PDB entry 8BHY | electron microscopy, 5.33 A resolution (low resolution: residue-level contacts below are approximate; hydrogen-bond / salt-bridge calls are withheld) | chains A and e of the 20 polymer chains in the assembly

== Chain A ==
Name: DNA-dependent protein kinase catalytic subunit
Source organism: Homo sapiens
Notes: EC 2.7.11.1
UniProt: P78527 (PRKDC_HUMAN); residue numbers follow UniProt; this construct covers 1-4128
Chain sequence (4128 residues; row label = number of the first residue in the row):
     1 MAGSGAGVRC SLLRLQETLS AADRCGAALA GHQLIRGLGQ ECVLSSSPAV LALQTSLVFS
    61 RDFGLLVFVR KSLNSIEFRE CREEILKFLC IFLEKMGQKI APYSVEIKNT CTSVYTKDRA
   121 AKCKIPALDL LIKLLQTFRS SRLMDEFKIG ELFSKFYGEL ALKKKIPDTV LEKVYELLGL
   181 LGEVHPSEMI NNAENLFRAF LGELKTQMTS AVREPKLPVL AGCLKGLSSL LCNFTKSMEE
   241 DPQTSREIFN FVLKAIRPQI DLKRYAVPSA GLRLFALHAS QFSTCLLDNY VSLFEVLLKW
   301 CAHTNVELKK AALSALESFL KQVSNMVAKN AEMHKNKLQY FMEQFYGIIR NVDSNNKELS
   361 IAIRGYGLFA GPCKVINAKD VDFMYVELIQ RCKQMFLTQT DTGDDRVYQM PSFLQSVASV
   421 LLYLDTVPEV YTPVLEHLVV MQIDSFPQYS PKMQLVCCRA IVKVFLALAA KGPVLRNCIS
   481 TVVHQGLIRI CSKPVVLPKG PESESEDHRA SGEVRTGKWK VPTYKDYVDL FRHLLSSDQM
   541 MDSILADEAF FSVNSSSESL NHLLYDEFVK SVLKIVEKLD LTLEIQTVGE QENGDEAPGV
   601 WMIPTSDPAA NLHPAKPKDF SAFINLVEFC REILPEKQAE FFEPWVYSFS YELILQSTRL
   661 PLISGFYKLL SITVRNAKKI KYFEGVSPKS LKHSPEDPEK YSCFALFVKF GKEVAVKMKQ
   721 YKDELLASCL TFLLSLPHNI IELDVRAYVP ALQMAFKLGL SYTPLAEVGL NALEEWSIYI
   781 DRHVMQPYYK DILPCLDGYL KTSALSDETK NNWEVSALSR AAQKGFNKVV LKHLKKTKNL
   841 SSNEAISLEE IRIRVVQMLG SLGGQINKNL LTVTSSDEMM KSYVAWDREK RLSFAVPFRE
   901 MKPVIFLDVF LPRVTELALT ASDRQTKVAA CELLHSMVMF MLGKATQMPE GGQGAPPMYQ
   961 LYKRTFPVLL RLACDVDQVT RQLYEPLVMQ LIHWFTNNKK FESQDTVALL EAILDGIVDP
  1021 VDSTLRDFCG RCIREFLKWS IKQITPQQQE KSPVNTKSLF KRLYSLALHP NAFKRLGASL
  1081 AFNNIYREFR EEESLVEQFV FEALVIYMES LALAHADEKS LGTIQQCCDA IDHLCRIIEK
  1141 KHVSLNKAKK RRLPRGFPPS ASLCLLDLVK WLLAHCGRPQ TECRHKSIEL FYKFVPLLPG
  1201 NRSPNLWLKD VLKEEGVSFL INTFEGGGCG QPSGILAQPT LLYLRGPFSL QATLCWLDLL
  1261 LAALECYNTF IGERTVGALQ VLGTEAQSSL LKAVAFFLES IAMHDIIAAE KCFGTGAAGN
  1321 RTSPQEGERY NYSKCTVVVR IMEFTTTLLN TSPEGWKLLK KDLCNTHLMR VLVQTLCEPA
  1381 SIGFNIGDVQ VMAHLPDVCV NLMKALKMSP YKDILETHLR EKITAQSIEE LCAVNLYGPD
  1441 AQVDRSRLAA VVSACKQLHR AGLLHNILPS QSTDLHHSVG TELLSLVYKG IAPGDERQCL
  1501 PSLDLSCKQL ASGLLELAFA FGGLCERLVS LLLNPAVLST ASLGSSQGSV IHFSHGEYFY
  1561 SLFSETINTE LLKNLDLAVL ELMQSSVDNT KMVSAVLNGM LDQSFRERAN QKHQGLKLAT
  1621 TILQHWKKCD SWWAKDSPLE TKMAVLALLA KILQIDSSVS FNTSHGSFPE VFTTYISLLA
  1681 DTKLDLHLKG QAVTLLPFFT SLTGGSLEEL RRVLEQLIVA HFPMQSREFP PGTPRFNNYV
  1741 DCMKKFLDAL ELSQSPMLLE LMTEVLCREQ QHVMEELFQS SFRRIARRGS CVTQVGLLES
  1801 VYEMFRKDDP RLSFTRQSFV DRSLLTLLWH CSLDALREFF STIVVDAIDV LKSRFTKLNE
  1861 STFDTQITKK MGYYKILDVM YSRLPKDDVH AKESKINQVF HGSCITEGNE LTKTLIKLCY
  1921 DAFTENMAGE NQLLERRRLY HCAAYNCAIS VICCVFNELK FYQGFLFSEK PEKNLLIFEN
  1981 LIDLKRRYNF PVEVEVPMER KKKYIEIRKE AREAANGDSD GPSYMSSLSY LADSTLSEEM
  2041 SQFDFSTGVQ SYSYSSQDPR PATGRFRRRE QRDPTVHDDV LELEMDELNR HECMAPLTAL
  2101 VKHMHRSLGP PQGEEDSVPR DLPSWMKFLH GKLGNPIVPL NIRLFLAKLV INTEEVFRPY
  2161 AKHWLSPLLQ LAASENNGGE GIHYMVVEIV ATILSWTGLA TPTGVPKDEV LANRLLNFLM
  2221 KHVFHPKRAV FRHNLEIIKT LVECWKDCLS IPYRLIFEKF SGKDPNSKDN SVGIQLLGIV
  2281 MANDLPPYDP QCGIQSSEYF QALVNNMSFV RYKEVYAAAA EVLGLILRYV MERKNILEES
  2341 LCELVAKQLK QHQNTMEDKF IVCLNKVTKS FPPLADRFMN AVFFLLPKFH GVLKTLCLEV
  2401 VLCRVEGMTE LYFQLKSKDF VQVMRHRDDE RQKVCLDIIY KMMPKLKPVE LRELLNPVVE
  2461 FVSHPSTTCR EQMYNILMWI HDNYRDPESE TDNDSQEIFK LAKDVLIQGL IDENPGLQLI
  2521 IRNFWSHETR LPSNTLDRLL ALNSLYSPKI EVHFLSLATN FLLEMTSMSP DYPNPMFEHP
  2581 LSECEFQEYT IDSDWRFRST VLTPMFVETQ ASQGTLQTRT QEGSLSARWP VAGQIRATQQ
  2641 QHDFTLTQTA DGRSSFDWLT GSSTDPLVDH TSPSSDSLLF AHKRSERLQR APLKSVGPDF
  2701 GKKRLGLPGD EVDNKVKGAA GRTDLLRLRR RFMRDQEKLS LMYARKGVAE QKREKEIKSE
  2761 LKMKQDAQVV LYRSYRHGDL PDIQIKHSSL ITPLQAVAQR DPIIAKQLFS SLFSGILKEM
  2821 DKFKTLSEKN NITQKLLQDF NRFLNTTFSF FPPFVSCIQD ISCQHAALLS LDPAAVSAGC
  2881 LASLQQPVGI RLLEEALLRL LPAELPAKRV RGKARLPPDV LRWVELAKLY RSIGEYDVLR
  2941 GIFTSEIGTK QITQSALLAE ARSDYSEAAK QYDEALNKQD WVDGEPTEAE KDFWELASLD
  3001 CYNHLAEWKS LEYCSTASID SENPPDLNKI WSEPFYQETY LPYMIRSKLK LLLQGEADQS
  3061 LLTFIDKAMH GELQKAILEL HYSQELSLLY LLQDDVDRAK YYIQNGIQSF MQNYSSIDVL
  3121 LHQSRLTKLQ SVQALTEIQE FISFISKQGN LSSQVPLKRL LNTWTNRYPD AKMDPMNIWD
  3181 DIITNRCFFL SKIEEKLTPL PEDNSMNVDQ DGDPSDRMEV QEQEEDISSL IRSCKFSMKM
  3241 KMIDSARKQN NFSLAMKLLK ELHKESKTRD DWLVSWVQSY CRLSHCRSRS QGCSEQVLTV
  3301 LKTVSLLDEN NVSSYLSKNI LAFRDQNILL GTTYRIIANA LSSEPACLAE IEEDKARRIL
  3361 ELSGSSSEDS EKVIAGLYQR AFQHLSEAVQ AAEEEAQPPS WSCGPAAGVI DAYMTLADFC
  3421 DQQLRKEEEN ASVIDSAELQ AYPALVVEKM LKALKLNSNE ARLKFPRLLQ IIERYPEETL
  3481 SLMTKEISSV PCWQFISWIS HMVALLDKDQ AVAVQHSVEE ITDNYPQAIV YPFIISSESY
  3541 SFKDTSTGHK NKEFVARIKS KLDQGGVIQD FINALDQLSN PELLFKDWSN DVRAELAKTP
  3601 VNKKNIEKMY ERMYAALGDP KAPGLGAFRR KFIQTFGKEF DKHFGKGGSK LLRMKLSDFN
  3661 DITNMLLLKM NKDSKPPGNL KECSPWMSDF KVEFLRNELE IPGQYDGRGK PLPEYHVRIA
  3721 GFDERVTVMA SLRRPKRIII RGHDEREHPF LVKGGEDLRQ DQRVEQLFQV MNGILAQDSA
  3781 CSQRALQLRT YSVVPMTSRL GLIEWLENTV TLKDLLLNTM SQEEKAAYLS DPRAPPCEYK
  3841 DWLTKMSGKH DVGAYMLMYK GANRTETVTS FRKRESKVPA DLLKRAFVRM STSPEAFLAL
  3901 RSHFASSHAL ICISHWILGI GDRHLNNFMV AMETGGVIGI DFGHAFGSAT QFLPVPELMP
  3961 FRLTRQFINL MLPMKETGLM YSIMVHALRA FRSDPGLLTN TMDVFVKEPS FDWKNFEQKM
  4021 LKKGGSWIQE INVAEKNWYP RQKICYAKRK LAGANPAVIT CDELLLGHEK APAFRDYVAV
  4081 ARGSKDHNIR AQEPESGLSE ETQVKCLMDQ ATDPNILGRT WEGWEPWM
Disordered / not traced: 1-9, 254-258, 350-355, 400-404, 499-518, 548-558, 587-609, 686-696, 804-825, 841-846, 871-880, 1241-1248, 1314-1321, 1493-1501, 1540-1551, 1700-1706, 1807-1814, 1853-1861, 1886-1908, 1927-1933, 1964-2032, 2050-2089, 2109-2119, 2177-2178, 2487-2490, 2604-2720, 2902-2915, 3023-3028, 3198-3225, 3365-3367, 3396-3406, 3430-3440, 3540-3544, 3598-3600, 3648-3656, 3844-3850, 4016-4037
Swiss-Prot annotation at these positions:
  - region: Leu-1503 to Leu-1538 (Interaction with C1D), Glu-2737 to Gln-2765 (May split the end of the DNA molecule, with the two strands separating around the region), Val-3728 to Arg-3734 (G-loop), Gly-3919 to Asn-3927 (Catalytic loop), Gly-3939 to Thr-3964 (Activation loop)
  - site: Asp-2020, Gly-2021 (Cleavage)
  - modified residue: Lys-117 (N6-acetyllysine), Ser-511 (Phosphoserine), Ser-687 (Phosphoserine), Lys-828 (N6-acetyllysine), Ser-841 (Phosphoserine), Ser-893 (Phosphoserine), Ser-1065 (Phosphoserine), Lys-1209 (N6-acetyllysine), Lys-1970 (N6-acetyllysine), Ser-2056 (Phosphoserine), Lys-2259 (N6-acetyllysine), Thr-2535 (Phosphothreonine), Thr-2609 (Phosphothreonine), Ser-2612 (Phosphoserine), Thr-2638 (Phosphothreonine), Thr-2647 (Phosphothreonine), Ser-2789 (Phosphoserine), Ser-3205 (Phosphoserine), Lys-3241 (N6-acetyllysine), Lys-3260 (N6-acetyllysine) and 6 more in UniProt
  - natural variant: Lys-263 (K263N: In a lung adenocarcinoma sample), Gly-500 (G500S: In a metastatic melanoma sample), Arg-1136 (R1136H: In a colorectal adenocarcinoma sample), Arg-1447 (R1447M: In a lung squamous cell carcinoma sample), Ala-1680 (A1680V: In a metastatic melanoma sample), Ser-2810 (S2810N: In a metastatic melanoma sample), Gly-2941 (G2941A: In a lung neuroendocrine carcinoma sample), Leu-3062 (L3062R: In IMD26), Ala-3574 (A3574V: In IMD26)
  - mutagenesis: Leu-1510 (L1510P: Loss of interaction with C1D), Glu-1516 to Leu-1517 (Loss of interaction with C1D), Thr-2609 (T2609A: Leads to radiation sensitivity and impaired DSB joining. Gives rise to reduced phosphorylation; when associated with A-2612), Ser-2612 (S2612A: Reduced phosphorylation; when associated with A-2609), Thr-2638 (T2638A: Alleviates phosphorylation, leaves a fully active enzyme with compromised cellular resistance to ionizing radiation without affecting DNA end joining; when associated with A-2647), Thr-2647 (T2647A: Alleviates phosphorylation, leaves a fully active enzyme with compromised cellular resistance to ionizing radiation without affecting DNA end joining; when associated with A-2638)

== Chain e ==
Molecule: 27-nt DNA strand
Sequence (27 nucleotides; row label = number of the first residue in the row):
    18 GCTAATAAAC TAAAAACTAT TATTATG

== Interface between chain A and chain e ==
Pairs across the interface (15; chain A residue first):
  Lys-164(A) with DA29(e)
  Lys-165(A) with DA30(e); DA31(e)
  Lys-263(A) with DA39(e); DT40(e); DT41(e)
  Arg-264(A) with DT40(e); DT41(e)
  Arg-2228(A) with DG44(e)
  Lys-2738(A) with DT43(e); DG44(e)
  Leu-2741(A) with DG44(e)
  Met-2742(A) with DT43(e); DG44(e)
  Arg-2745(A) with DG44(e)
Other interface residues (no listed pair), chain e (9 interface residues in all): DA42

== Summary ==
Chain A and chain e each contribute 9 residues to their interface. UniProt lists 7 mutagenesis sites on chain
A.
Chain A is DNA-dependent protein kinase catalytic subunit (Homo sapiens) and chain e is a 27-nt DNA strand;
the structure, DNA-PK Ku80 mediated dimer bound to PAXX and XLF, was determined by electron microscopy (same
publication as 8ASC, 7ZYG, 8BH3, 8BHV and 7ZWA).
